PDB entry 8T07 | electron microscopy, 3.38 A resolution | chains A and B of the 6 polymer chains in the assembly

== Chain A (and B) ==
Molecule: Protein myomaker
Organism: Mus musculus
Notes: chain B of this document is another copy of the same molecule, construct and numbering; everything in this record applies to it too
UniProtKB: Q9D1N4 (MYMK_MOUSE); residues 1-221 here = UniProt positions 1-221
Amino-acid sequence (221 residues; row label = number of the first residue in the row):
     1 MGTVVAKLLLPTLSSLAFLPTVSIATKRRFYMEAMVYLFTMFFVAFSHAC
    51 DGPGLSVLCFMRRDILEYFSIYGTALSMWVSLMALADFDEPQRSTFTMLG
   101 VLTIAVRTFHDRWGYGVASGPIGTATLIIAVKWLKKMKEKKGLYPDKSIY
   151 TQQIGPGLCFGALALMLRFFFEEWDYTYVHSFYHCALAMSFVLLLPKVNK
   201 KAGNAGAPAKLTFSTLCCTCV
Unresolved in the structure: 1-4, 204-221
Sequence notes: engineered mutation A118 (Tyr in Q9D1N4)
Swiss-Prot annotation at these positions:
  - lipidation (S-palmitoyl cysteine): C217, C218
  - mutagenesis: G2 (G2A: Does not affect subcellular localization), T215 to V221 (Abolished localization to the Golgi apparatus; Does not affect subcellular localization), L216 to V221 (Does not affect subcellular localization), C217 to C220 (Abolished localization to the Golgi apparatus), C217 to C218 (Abolished localization to the Golgi apparatus), C218 to C220 (Abolished localization to the Golgi apparatus), T219 to V221 (Does not affect subcellular localization)
Disulfides: C50-C59
Metal / ion sites: Zn2+: H48, H180, H184

== Interface between chain A and chain B ==
Contacting residue pairs (46; chain A residue first):
  Y31(A) with P91(B), hydrophobic; T95(B)
  M32(A) with S94(B); T95(B); M98(B), hydrophobic
  M35(A) with T95(B); L99(B), hydrophobic
  V36(A) with M98(B), hydrophobic
  F39(A) with L102(B), hydrophobic; V106(B), hydrophobic
  F43(A) with V106(B), hydrophobic
  R62(A) with F109(B), hydrogen bond (side chain-backbone)
  I65(A) with F109(B), hydrophobic; H110(B)
  Y68(A) with F109(B), hydrophobic
  F69(A) with A105(B); V106(B); F109(B), hydrophobic
  Y72(A) with V101(B)
  L76(A) with M98(B), hydrophobic
  E90(A) with K201(B)
  P91(A) with Y31(B), hydrophobic; A202(B)
  S94(A) with M32(B)
  T95(A) with Y31(B); M32(B); M35(B)
  M98(A) with M32(B), hydrophobic; V36(B), hydrophobic; L76(B), hydrophobic
  L99(A) with M35(B), hydrophobic
  V101(A) with Y72(B); V101(B), hydrophobic
  L102(A) with F39(B), hydrophobic
  A105(A) with F69(B)
  V106(A) with F39(B), hydrophobic; F43(B), hydrophobic; F69(B)
  F109(A) with R62(B), hydrogen bond (backbone-side chain); I65(B), hydrophobic; Y68(B), hydrophobic; F69(B), hydrophobic; F109(B), hydrophobic
  H110(A) with I65(B)
  K201(A) with E90(B)
  A202(A) with P91(B)
Interface residues without a listed pair, chain A (31 interface residues in all): R29, M61, D64, R112, N199
Interface residues without a listed pair, chain B (31 interface residues in all): R29, M61, D64, R112, N199

== In short ==
Chain A and chain B each contribute 31 residues to their interface, with 2 hydrogen bonds. Its one
hydrogen-bonded contact is R62(A)-F109(B). The Zn2+ site is built by H48(A), H180(A) and H184(A). Curated
annotation (UniProt) lists 8 mutagenesis sites on chain A.
Both chains are Protein myomaker (Mus musculus). Entry 8T07 (Structure of mouse Myomaker mutant-Y118A bound to
Fab18G7) was determined by electron microscopy together with 8T03, 8T04, 8T05 and 8T06 from the same study.
